6P02 - chains B and H of the 8 polymer chains in the assembly; structure by X-ray diffraction, 2.25 A resolution.

[Chain B (and H)]
Name: Aspartate 1-decarboxylase alpha chain
Organism: Mycobacterium tuberculosis (strain ATCC 25618 / H37Rv)
Notes: EC 4.1.1.11; chain H of this document is another copy of the same molecule, construct and numbering; everything in this record applies to it too
UniProtKB: P9WIL3 (PAND_MYCTU); residues 25-139 here = UniProt positions 25-139
Sequence (123 residues; row label = number of the first residue in the row):
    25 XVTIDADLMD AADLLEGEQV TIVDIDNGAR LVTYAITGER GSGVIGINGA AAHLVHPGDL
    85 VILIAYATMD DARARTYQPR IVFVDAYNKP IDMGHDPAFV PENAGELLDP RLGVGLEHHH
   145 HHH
Unresolved in the structure: 116-147
Modified / non-standard residues: PYR (pyruvic acid) at position 25
Differences from the reference sequence: conflict PYR_25 (Ser in P9WIL3); expression tag (140-147)
Ligand contacts:
  - 6-chloropyrazine-2-carboxylic acid (NMJ), molecule 1: PYR_25, V56, T57, Y58, N72, G73, A74, A75
  - 6-chloropyrazine-2-carboxylic acid (NMJ), molecule 2: V47, I49, R54, I86, I88, Y90
Curated features (UniProtKB/Swiss-Prot):
  - active site: Y58 (Proton donor)
  - binding site (substrate): T57, G73 to A75
  - mutagenesis: I49 (I49V: In S11; may confer PZA resistance; when associated with R-21), A128 (A128S: In S6; may confer PZA resistance), E130 (E130G: In S13; may confer PZA resistance), V138 (V138A: In S9, S10; may confer PZA resistance)
What the authors report for this chain:
  - mutagenesis - R54A: abolished catalytic activity

[Chain B / chain H interface]
Contacting residue pairs - 18 pairs, chain B then chain H:
  L39(B) with A98(H); R99(H)
  Q43(B) with Y90(H)
  L55(B) with R54(H)
  V56(B) with R54(H), hydrogen bond (backbone-side chain)
  T57(B) with Y90(H)
  Y58(B) with Y90(H)
  G73(B) with I49(H)
  A74(B) with V47(H), hydrophobic; D48(H); I49(H); R54(H)
  A75(B) with R54(H)
  H77(B) with I49(H), hydrogen bond (side chain-backbone); D50(H); G52(H)
  L78(B) with G52(H); R54(H)
Also at the interface, not in a pair above, chain B (12 interface residues in all): D37
Also at the interface, not in a pair above, chain H (11 interface residues in all): N51, I88

[In short]
The interface between chain B and chain H involves 12 residues on one side and 11 on the other; the contacts
include 2 hydrogen bonds. Among the polar pairs are V56(B)-R54(H) and H77(B)-I49(H). Bound to chain B:
6-chloropyrazine-2-carboxylic acid. The paper reports that R54A of chain B abolishes catalytic activity.
Both chains are Aspartate 1-decarboxylase alpha chain (Mycobacterium tuberculosis (strain ATCC 25618 /
H37Rv)). Entry 6P02 (Crystal structure of Mtb aspartate decarboxylase, 6-Chlorine pyrazinoic acid complex) was
determined by X-ray diffraction, deposited together with 6OYY, 6OZ8 and 6P1Y.
